8V3T - chains D and M of the 42 polymer chains in the assembly; structure by electron microscopy, 2.70 A resolution.

[Chain D (and M)]
Name: Sheath (CD1363)
From: Clostridioides difficile
Notes: chain M of this document is another copy of the same molecule, construct and numbering; everything in this record applies to it too
Reference sequence: A0A9Q7ZU73 (A0A9Q7ZU73_CLODI); numbering as in UniProt (aligned over 1-354)
Chain sequence (354 residues; row label = number of the first residue in the row):
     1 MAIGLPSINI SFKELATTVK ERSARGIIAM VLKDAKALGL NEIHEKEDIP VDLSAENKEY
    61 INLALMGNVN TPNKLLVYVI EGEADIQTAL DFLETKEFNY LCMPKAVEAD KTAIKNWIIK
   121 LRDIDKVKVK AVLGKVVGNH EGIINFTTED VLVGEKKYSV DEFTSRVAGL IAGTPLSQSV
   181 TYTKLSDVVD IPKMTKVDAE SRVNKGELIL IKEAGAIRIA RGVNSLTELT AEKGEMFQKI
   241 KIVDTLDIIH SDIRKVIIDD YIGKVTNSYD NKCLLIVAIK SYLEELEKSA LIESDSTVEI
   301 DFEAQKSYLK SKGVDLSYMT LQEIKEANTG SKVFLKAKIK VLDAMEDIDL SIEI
Not modelled in the structure: 1-2

[Chain D / chain M interface]
Residue-residue contacts - 12 pairs, chain D then chain M:
  Ile8(D) - Ile258(M)  hydrophobic
  Ile8(D) - Ile262(M)  hydrophobic
  Asn9(D) - Lys126(M)
  Ile10(D) - His250(M)
  Ile10(D) - Ile253(M)  hydrophobic
  Phe12(D) - Leu246(M)
  Lys13(D) - Glu232(M)
  Glu14(D) - Ala231(M)
  Glu14(D) - Glu232(M)
  Glu14(D) - Lys233(M)  hydrogen bond (side chain-backbone)
  Glu14(D) - Gly234(M)  hydrogen bond (side chain-backbone)
  Leu15(D) - Lys338(M)
Other interface residues (no listed pair), chain M (16 interface residues in all): Lys128, Thr230, Phe237, Arg254, Ile257

[In short]
The interface between chain D and chain M involves 7 residues on one side and 16 on the other, with 2 hydrogen
bonds. Polar contacts include Glu14(D)-Lys233(M) and Glu14(D)-Gly234(M).
Chain D and chain M are both Sheath (CD1363) (Clostridioides difficile); the structure, CryoEM Structure of
Diffocin - precontracted - Collar, was determined by electron microscopy, deposited together with 8V3W, 8V3X,
8V3Z, 8V40, 8V41 and 8V43.
